PDB entry 6NRJ | X-ray diffraction, 1.65 A resolution | chain A

[Chain A]
Name: Poly [ADP-ribose] polymerase 1
Source organism: Homo sapiens
Notes: EC 2.4.2.30, 2.4.2.-; fragment: ADP-ribosyltransferase (ART) domain
UniProt: P09874 (PARP1_HUMAN); residue numbers follow UniProt; this construct covers 788-1012
Chain sequence (271 residues; numbered 742 to 1012; the number before each row is that of its first residue):
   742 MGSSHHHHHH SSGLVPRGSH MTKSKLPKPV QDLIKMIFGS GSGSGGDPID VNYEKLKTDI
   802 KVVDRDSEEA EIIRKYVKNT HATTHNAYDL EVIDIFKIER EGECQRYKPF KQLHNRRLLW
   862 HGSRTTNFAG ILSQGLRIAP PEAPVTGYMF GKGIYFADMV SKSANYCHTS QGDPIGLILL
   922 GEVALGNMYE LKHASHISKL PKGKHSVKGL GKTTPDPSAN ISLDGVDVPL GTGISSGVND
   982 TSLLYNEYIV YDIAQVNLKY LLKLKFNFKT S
Not modelled in the structure: 742-763, 781-787, 1011-1012
Sequence notes: initiating methionine (742); expression tag (743-787)
Swiss-Prot annotation at these positions:
  - active site: Glu988 (For poly [ADP-ribose] polymerase activity)
  - binding site (NAD(+)): His862 to Ser864, Gly871, Arg878, Ser904
Disulfides: Cys845 forms a disulfide with the same residue of a neighbouring copy of this chain
Residues lining bound ligands: KYJ ((2Z)-2-[(4-{[2-(1H-benzimidazol-2-yl)ethyl]carbamoyl}phenyl)methylidene]-3-oxo-2,3-dihydro-1-benzofuran-7-carboxamide): Trp861, His862, Gly863, Arg878, Ile879, Ala880, Pro881, Ala884, Pro885, Thr887, Gly888, Tyr889, Tyr896, Phe897, Ala898, Lys903, Ser904, Tyr907, Glu988
Reported in the primary citation:
  - binding site for KYJ: Gly863, Arg878, Tyr889, Ser904, Glu988
  - catalytic residues: Glu988 (citing earlier work)

[Summary]
Chain A binds compound KYJ. Curated annotation (UniProt) lists active-site residue Glu988 and 6 NAD+-binding
residues. The paper reports the catalytic residue Glu988; a binding site for KYJ at Gly863, Arg878 and Tyr889
among others.
Chain A is Poly [ADP-ribose] polymerase 1 (Homo sapiens); the structure, Crystal Structure of human PARP-1 ART
domain bound to inhibitor UTT93, was determined by X-ray diffraction (same publication as 6NRF, 6NRG, 6NRH and
6NRI).
